PDB entry 2H2P | X-ray diffraction, 3.10 A resolution | chains A and B of the 6 polymer chains in the assembly

[Chain A (and B)]
Protein: CLC Cl transporter
Source organism: Escherichia coli
Notes: chain B of this document is another copy of the same molecule, construct and numbering; everything in this record applies to it too
Reference sequence: P37019 (CLCA_ECOLI); numbering as in UniProt (aligned over 1-465)
Sequence (465 residues; numbered 1 to 465; the number before each row is that of its first residue):
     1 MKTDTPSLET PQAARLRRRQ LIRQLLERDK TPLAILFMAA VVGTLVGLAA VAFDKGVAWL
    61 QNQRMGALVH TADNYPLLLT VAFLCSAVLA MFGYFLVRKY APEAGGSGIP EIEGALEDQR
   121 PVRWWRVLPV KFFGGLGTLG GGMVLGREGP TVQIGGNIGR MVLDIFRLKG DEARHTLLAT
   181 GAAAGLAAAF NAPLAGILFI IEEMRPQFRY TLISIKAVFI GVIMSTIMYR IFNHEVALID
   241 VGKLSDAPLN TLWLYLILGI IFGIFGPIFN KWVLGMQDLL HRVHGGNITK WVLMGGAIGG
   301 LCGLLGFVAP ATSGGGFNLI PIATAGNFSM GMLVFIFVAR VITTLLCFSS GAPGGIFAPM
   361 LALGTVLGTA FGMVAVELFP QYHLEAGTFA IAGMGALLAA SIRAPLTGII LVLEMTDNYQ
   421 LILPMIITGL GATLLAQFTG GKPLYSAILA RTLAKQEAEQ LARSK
Disordered / not traced: 1-16, 461-465 (chain B: 1-17, 459-465)
Small-molecule neighbours:
  - selenocyanate ion (SEK), molecule 1: Gly-106, Ser-107, Phe-348, Ile-448
  - selenocyanate ion (SEK), molecule 2: Asn-270, Leu-274, Lys-442
  - selenocyanate ion (SEK), molecule 3: Ala-309, Pro-310, Ala-311
  - selenocyanate ion (SEK), molecule 4: Ala-311, Asn-318, Leu-319, Ile-322

[Chain A / chain B interface]
Pairs across the interface (113):
  Arg-17(A) / Glu-117(B)
  Arg-17(A) / Gln-119(B)  hydrogen bond
  Arg-17(A) / Arg-209(B)
  Arg-18(A) / Gln-119(B)
  Arg-18(A) / Leu-453(B)
  Arg-18(A) / Gln-456(B)  hydrogen bond
  Arg-18(A) / Glu-457(B)  salt bridge
  Leu-21(A) / Glu-117(B)
  Leu-21(A) / Gln-119(B)
  Leu-21(A) / Leu-453(B)  hydrophobic
  Ile-22(A) / Ala-450(B)
  Ile-22(A) / Leu-453(B)  hydrophobic
  Ile-22(A) / Ala-454(B)
  Gln-24(A) / Phe-208(B)
  Leu-25(A) / Phe-208(B)
  Leu-25(A) / Ser-446(B)
  Leu-26(A) / Lys-442(B)
  Leu-26(A) / Ala-450(B)  hydrophobic
  Arg-28(A) / Glu-113(B)  salt bridge
  Arg-28(A) / Glu-203(B)  salt bridge
  Arg-28(A) / Gln-207(B)
  Arg-28(A) / Phe-208(B)
  Arg-28(A) / Ile-402(B)
  Arg-28(A) / Pro-443(B)
  Arg-28(A) / Ser-446(B)
  Asp-29(A) / Arg-403(B)  salt bridge
  Asp-29(A) / Thr-433(B)
  Asp-29(A) / Gln-437(B)  hydrogen bond (backbone-side chain)
  Lys-30(A) / Gln-437(B)
  Thr-31(A) / Gln-437(B)
  Leu-33(A) / Phe-438(B)  hydrophobic
  Leu-36(A) / Leu-434(B)  hydrophobic
  Leu-36(A) / Gln-437(B)
  Leu-36(A) / Phe-438(B)  hydrophobic
  Glu-117(A) / Leu-21(B)
  Gln-119(A) / Arg-18(B)
  Gln-119(A) / Leu-21(B)
  Pro-193(A) / Ile-426(B)  hydrophobic
  Leu-194(A) / Leu-413(B)  hydrophobic
  Leu-194(A) / Ile-422(B)  hydrophobic
  Leu-198(A) / Leu-406(B)  hydrophobic
  Ile-201(A) / Leu-406(B)  hydrophobic
  Glu-203(A) / Arg-28(B)  salt bridge
  Arg-205(A) / Arg-205(B)
  Gln-207(A) / Arg-28(B)
  Gln-207(A) / Tyr-210(B)
  Phe-208(A) / Leu-21(B)  hydrophobic
  Phe-208(A) / Gln-24(B)
  Phe-208(A) / Leu-25(B)
  Phe-208(A) / Arg-28(B)
  Phe-208(A) / Tyr-210(B)
  Arg-209(A) / Tyr-210(B)
  Tyr-210(A) / Gln-207(B)
  Tyr-210(A) / Phe-208(B)
  Tyr-210(A) / Arg-209(B)
  Lys-216(A) / Thr-433(B)  hydrogen bond (side chain-backbone)
  Lys-216(A) / Leu-434(B)
  Lys-216(A) / Gln-437(B)
  Phe-219(A) / Leu-406(B)  hydrophobic
  Phe-219(A) / Ile-426(B)  hydrophobic
  Phe-219(A) / Leu-430(B)  hydrophobic
  Ile-220(A) / Leu-430(B)  hydrophobic
  Ile-220(A) / Leu-434(B)  hydrophobic
  Ile-223(A) / Ile-426(B)  hydrophobic
  Ile-223(A) / Ile-427(B)  hydrophobic
  Ile-223(A) / Leu-430(B)  hydrophobic
  Thr-226(A) / Leu-423(B)
  Arg-230(A) / Leu-423(B)
  Ile-231(A) / Leu-249(B)  hydrophobic
  His-234(A) / Leu-249(B)
  Leu-249(A) / His-234(B)
  Ile-402(A) / Arg-28(B)
  Arg-403(A) / Asp-29(B)  salt bridge
  Leu-406(A) / Leu-198(B)  hydrophobic
  Leu-406(A) / Ile-201(B)  hydrophobic
  Leu-406(A) / Phe-219(B)  hydrophobic
  Leu-413(A) / Leu-194(B)  hydrophobic
  Glu-414(A) / Tyr-419(B)  hydrogen bond
  Asp-417(A) / Tyr-419(B)
  Tyr-419(A) / Glu-414(B)  hydrogen bond
  Tyr-419(A) / Asp-417(B)
  Ile-422(A) / Leu-194(B)  hydrophobic
  Leu-423(A) / Thr-226(B)
  Leu-423(A) / Arg-230(B)
  Ile-426(A) / Pro-193(B)  hydrophobic
  Ile-426(A) / Phe-219(B)  hydrophobic
  Ile-426(A) / Ile-223(B)  hydrophobic
  Leu-430(A) / Phe-219(B)  hydrophobic
  Leu-430(A) / Ile-220(B)  hydrophobic
  Leu-430(A) / Ile-223(B)  hydrophobic
  Thr-433(A) / Asp-29(B)
  Thr-433(A) / Lys-216(B)  hydrogen bond (backbone-side chain)
  Leu-434(A) / Leu-36(B)  hydrophobic
  Leu-434(A) / Lys-216(B)
  Gln-437(A) / Asp-29(B)  hydrogen bond (side chain-backbone)
  Gln-437(A) / Lys-30(B)
  Gln-437(A) / Thr-31(B)
  Gln-437(A) / Leu-36(B)
  Gln-437(A) / Lys-216(B)
  Phe-438(A) / Leu-33(B)  hydrophobic
  Phe-438(A) / Leu-36(B)  hydrophobic
  Lys-442(A) / Leu-26(B)
  Pro-443(A) / Arg-28(B)
  Ser-446(A) / Leu-25(B)
  Ser-446(A) / Arg-28(B)
  Ala-450(A) / Ile-22(B)
  Ala-450(A) / Leu-26(B)  hydrophobic
  Leu-453(A) / Ile-22(B)  hydrophobic
  Ala-454(A) / Ile-22(B)
  Gln-456(A) / Arg-18(B)  hydrogen bond
  Glu-457(A) / Arg-18(B)  salt bridge
  Glu-457(A) / Arg-19(B)  salt bridge
  Gln-460(A) / Arg-19(B)
Also at the interface, not in a pair above, chain A (67 interface residues in all): Glu-113, Asn-191, Ala-192, Ile-197, Ile-227, Ile-409, Ile-410, Ile-427, Leu-449
Also at the interface, not in a pair above, chain B (67 interface residues in all): Asp-118, Asn-191, Ala-192, Ile-197, Ile-227, Ile-231, Ile-409, Ile-410, Leu-449

[Overview]
Chain A and chain B each contribute 67 residues to their interface, with 9 hydrogen bonds and 8 salt bridges.
Polar contacts include Arg-18(A)/Glu-457(B), Arg-28(A)/Glu-113(B) and Arg-28(A)/Glu-203(B). Ligands of chain
A: 4 copies of selenocyanate ion.
Both chains are CLC Cl transporter (Escherichia coli). Entry 2H2P (Crystal structure of CLC-ec1 in complex
with Fab fragment in SeCN-) was determined by X-ray diffraction together with 2H2S from the same study.
